Entry 5XKY (X-ray diffraction, 2.30 A resolution); this record covers chain A.

Chain A:
Name: Uncharacterized protein
From: Acinetobacter bereziniae NIPH 3
UniProtKB: N8X9V6 (N8X9V6_ACIBZ); residue numbers follow UniProt; this construct covers 1-401
Amino-acid sequence (407 residues; row label = number of the first residue in the row):
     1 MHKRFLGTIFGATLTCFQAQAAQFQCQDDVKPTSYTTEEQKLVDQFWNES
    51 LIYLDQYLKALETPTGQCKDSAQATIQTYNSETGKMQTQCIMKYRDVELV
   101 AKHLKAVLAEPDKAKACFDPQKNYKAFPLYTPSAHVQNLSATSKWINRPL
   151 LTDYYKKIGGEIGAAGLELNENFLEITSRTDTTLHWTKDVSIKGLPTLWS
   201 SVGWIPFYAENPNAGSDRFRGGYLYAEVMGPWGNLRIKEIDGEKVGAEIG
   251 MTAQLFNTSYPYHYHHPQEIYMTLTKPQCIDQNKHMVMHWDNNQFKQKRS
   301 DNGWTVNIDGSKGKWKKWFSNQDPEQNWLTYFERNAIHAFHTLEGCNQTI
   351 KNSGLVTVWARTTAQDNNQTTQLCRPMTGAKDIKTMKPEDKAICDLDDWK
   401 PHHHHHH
Not modelled in the structure: 1-21, 402-407
Disulfide bonds: C26-C117, C68-C90, C279-C346, C374-C394
Modified residues: Mse1 (selenomethionine); Mse86, Mse92, Mse229, Mse251, Mse272, Mse286, Mse288, Mse377, Mse386 (selenomethionine; parent Met)
Construct notes: expression tag (402-407)
Bound ions: Zn2+: H265, E269, H338
From the paper describing this entry:
  - mutagenesis - Y208A, Y223A, Y260A, H265A, E269A, Y271A, H338A: abolished catalytic activity
  - catalytic residues: Y271 (proposed by the authors, not directly observed)
  - catalytic residues: Y223 (by similarity / conservation)

Overview:
H265, E269 and H338 form the Zn2+ site. The paper reports catalytic residues Y271 and Y223; Y208A, Y223A and
Y260A, among others, abolish catalytic activity; 7 substitutions were tested in all.
Chain A is Uncharacterized protein (Acinetobacter bereziniae NIPH 3); the structure, Crystal structure of DddY
Se derivative, was determined by X-ray diffraction together with 5XKX and 5Y4K from the same study.
